Entry 8K23 (electron microscopy, 3.75 A resolution); this record covers chains B and R of the 32 polymer chains in the assembly.

# Chain B
Name: Csy1
Source organism: Vibrio phage ICP1_2004_A
UniProt: F1D5V8 (F1D5V8_9CAUD); numbering as in UniProt (aligned over 1-177)
Amino-acid sequence (177 residues; row label = number of the first residue in the row):
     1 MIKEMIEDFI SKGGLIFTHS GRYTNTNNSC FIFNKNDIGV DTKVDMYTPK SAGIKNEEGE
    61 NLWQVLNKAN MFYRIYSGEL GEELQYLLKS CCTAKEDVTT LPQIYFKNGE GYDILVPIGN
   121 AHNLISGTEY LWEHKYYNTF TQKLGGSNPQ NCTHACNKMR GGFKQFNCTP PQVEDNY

# Chain R
Molecule: 31-nt DNA strand
Source organism: Vibrio phage ICP1_2004_A
Sequence (31 nucleotides; numbered 15 to 45; the number before each row is that of its first residue):
    15 GGCTTTCGTC AACCCTTTGC TTATCTTCCC T

# How chain B and chain R interact
Pairs across the interface (34):
  Lys50(B) - DT23(R)  base contact
  Lys50(B) - DC24(R)  sugar contact
  Ser51(B) - DA25(R)  phosphate contact
  Ala52(B) - DC24(R)  phosphate contact
  Ala52(B) - DA25(R)  phosphate contact
  Gly53(B) - DA25(R)  hydrogen bond to the phosphate
  Lys55(B) - DA26(R)  salt bridge to the phosphate
  Trp132(B) - DC29(R)  stacking on the base
  Trp132(B) - DT30(R)  base contact
  Tyr137(B) - DT30(R)  sugar contact
  Tyr137(B) - DT31(R)  phosphate contact
  Asn138(B) - DG33(R)  hydrogen bond to the base
  Thr139(B) - DT30(R)  base contact
  Thr141(B) - DT30(R)  hydrogen bond to the base
  Lys143(B) - DC27(R)  base contact
  Gln150(B) - DC24(R)  hydrogen bond to the base
  Gln150(B) - DA25(R)  hydrogen bond to the base
  Asn157(B) - DA25(R)  phosphate contact
  Asn157(B) - DA26(R)  hydrogen bond to the phosphate
  Lys158(B) - DA26(R)  salt bridge to the phosphate
  Lys158(B) - DC27(R)  sugar contact
  Arg160(B) - DA25(R)  sugar contact
  Arg160(B) - DA26(R)  hydrogen bond to the base
  Arg160(B) - DC27(R)  sugar contact
  Gly161(B) - DC27(R)  base contact
  Lys164(B) - DT30(R)  base contact
  Thr169(B) - DC34(R)  base contact
  Pro170(B) - DC34(R)  base contact
  Pro171(B) - DC34(R)  base contact
  Pro171(B) - DT35(R)  base contact
  Val173(B) - DA37(R)  base contact
  Glu174(B) - DT35(R)  base contact
  Glu174(B) - DA37(R)  hydrogen bond to the base
  Tyr177(B) - DA37(R)  stacking on the base
Other interface residues (no listed pair), chain B (26 interface residues in all): Asn148, Asn167, Gln172
Other interface residues (no listed pair), chain R (14 interface residues in all): DG22, DT32

# In short
The interface between chain B and chain R involves 26 residues on one side and 14 on the other, with 8
hydrogen bonds, 2 salt bridges and 2 aromatic stacking contacts. Polar contacts include Asn138(B)-DG33(R),
Thr141(B)-DT30(R) and Gln150(B)-DC24(R).
Chain B is Csy1 and chain R is a 31-nt DNA strand, both from Vibrio phage ICP1_2004_A; the structure, ICP1
Csy-dsDNA-Cas1-Cas2/3 complex (fully assembled form) composited structure with C1 symmetry, was determined by
electron microscopy.
